1BQC - chain A; structure by X-ray diffraction, 1.50 A resolution.

# Chain A
Molecule: Protein (beta-MANNANASE)
From: Thermobifida fusca
Notes: EC 3.2.1.78
Reference sequence: Q9ZF13 (Q9ZF13_THEFU); residues 3-281 here correspond to UniProt positions 1-279 (UniProt number = residue number - 2)
Sequence (302 residues; numbered 1 to 302; the number before each row is that of its first residue):
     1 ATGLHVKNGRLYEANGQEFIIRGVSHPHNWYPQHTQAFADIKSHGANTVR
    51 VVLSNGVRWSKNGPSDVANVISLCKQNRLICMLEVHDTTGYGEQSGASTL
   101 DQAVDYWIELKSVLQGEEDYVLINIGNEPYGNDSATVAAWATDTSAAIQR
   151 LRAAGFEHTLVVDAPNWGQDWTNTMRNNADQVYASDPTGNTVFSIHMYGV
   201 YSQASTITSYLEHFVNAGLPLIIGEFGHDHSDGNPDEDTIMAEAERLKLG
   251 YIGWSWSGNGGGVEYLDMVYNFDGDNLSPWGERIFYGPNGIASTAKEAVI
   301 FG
Cystine bridges: Cys74-Cys81

# Overview
Chain A is Protein (beta-MANNANASE) (Thermobifida fusca); the structure, Beta-mannanase from thermomonospora
fusca, was determined by X-ray diffraction (same publication as 2MAN and 3MAN).
